5U4L - chains A and B; structure by X-ray diffraction, 2.50 A resolution.

[Chain A]
Protein: Ricin
From: Ricinus communis
Notes: EC 3.2.2.22
Reference sequence: P02879 (RICI_RICCO); residues 1-267 here correspond to UniProt positions 36-302 (UniProt number = residue number + 35)
Amino-acid sequence (271 residues; numbered -3 to 267; the number before each row is that of its first residue; numbers below 1 keep their minus sign (Ser-3 is residue -3)):
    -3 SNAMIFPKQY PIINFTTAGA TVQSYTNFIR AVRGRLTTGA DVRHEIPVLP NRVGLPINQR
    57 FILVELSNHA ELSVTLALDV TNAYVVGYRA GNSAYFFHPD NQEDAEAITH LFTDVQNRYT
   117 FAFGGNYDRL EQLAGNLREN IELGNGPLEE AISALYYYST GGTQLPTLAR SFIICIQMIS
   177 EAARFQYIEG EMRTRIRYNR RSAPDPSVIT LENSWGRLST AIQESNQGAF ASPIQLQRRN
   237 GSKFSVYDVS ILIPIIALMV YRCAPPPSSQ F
Disordered / not traced: -3 to 4, 260-267
Construct notes: expression tag (-3 to 0)

[Chain B]
Protein: V1C7 VHH antibody G29R variant
From: Vicugna pacos
Notes: antibody fragment or engineered binder
Amino-acid sequence (139 residues; each row starts with the number of its first residue; numbers below 1 keep their minus sign (Ser-2 is residue -2)):
    -2 SNAQVQLVES GGGLVQPGGS LRLSCVASEF SRFTLDYYAI GWFRQAPGKE REGLSSISSS
    58 SDGFTSYSDS VKGRFTISRD NAKNTVYLQM NSLKPEDTAV YYCAARLGGW ASFSPQEYDY
   118 WGQGTQVTVS SAHHSEDPS
Disordered / not traced: 129-136
Cystine bridges: Cys22-Cys100
From the paper describing this entry:
  - binding site for phosphate ion: Arg29

[Chain A / chain B interface]
Pairs across the interface - 31 pairs, chain A then chain B:
  His65(A) with Tyr34(B), hydrogen bond
  Ala66(A) with Leu104(B), hydrophobic; Gly105(B)
  Glu67(A) with Phe30(B)
  Glu138(A) with Phe61(B)
  Gly142(A) with Ser57(B)
  Glu145(A) with Ser56(B), hydrogen bond; Ser57(B); Gly105(B)
  Glu146(A) with Ser55(B), hydrogen bond; Ser57(B); Trp107(B)
  Ser149(A) with Gly105(B), hydrogen bond (side chain-backbone); Trp107(B)
  Ala150(A) with Trp107(B), hydrophobic
  Tyr153(A) with Arg103(B); Leu104(B), hydrogen bond (side chain-backbone)
  Gly158(A) with Arg103(B), hydrogen bond (backbone-side chain); Gln113(B); Glu114(B)
  Thr159(A) with Trp107(B)
  Gln160(A) with Ser111(B), hydrogen bond; Gln113(B), hydrogen bond; Glu114(B), hydrogen bond (backbone-side chain)
  Thr163(A) with Trp107(B); Glu114(B), hydrogen bond
  Asn195(A) with Ser58(B), hydrogen bond; Asp59(B)
  Arg197(A) with Ser57(B), hydrogen bond; Asp59(B), salt bridge; Phe61(B)
Other interface residues (no listed pair), chain A (17 interface residues in all): Leu68
Other interface residues (no listed pair), chain B (17 interface residues in all): Gly106, Asp116

[Summary]
The chain A/chain B interface involves 17 residues from each chain, with 12 hydrogen bonds and 1 salt bridge.
Polar pairs include Arg197(A)-Asp59(B), His65(A)-Tyr34(B) and Glu145(A)-Ser56(B). From the paper: a binding
site for phosphate ion at Arg29(B).
Here chain A is Ricin (Ricinus communis) and chain B is V1C7 VHH antibody G29R variant (Vicugna pacos). Entry
5U4L (RTA-V1C7_G29R-high-salt) was determined by X-ray diffraction, deposited together with 5U4M.
